Entry 9K42 (electron microscopy, 3.14 A resolution); this record covers chains D and I of the 10 polymer chains in the assembly.

Chain D:
Name: Histone H2B.1
Source organism: Arabidopsis thaliana
Reference sequence: Q9LQQ4 (H2B1_ARATH); residues 0-147 here correspond to UniProt positions 1-148 (UniProt number = residue number + 1)
Amino-acid sequence (148 residues; row label = number of the first residue in the row; numbering starts at 0):
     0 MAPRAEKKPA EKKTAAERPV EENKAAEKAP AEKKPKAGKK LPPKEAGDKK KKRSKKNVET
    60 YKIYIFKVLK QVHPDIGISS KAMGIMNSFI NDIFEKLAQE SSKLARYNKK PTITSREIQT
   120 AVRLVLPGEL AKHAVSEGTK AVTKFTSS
Disordered / not traced: 0-54
Curated features (UniProtKB/Swiss-Prot):
  - modified residue: Ala1 (N,N,N-trimethylalanine), Lys6 (N6-acetyllysine), Lys11 (N6-acetyllysine), Lys12 (N6,N6-dimethyllysine), Lys27 (N6-acetyllysine), Lys32 (N6-acetyllysine), Lys38 (N6-acetyllysine), Lys39 (N6-acetyllysine)
  - cross-link: Lys143 (Glycyl lysine isopeptide (Lys-Gly) (interchain with G-Cter in ubiquitin))

Chain I:
Molecule: Widom 601 DNA
Sequence (147 nucleotides; numbered -73 to 73; the number before each row is that of its first residue; numbers below 1 keep their minus sign (DC-73 is residue -73)):
   -73 CTGGAGAATC CCGGTGCCGA GGCCGCTCAA TTGGTCGTAG ACAGCTCTAG CACCGCTTAA
   -13 ACGCACGTAC GCGCTGTCCC CCGCGTTTTA ACCGCCAAGG GGATTACTCC CTAGTCTCCA
    47 GGCACGTGTC AGATATATAC ATCCTGT
Disordered / not traced: -73, 73

How chain D and chain I interact:
Contacting residue pairs (13; chain D residue first):
  Lys55(D) with DT30(I), salt bridge to the phosphate
  Asn56(D) with DC-46(I), sugar contact
  Glu58(D) with DA-45(I), phosphate contact
  Phe65(D) with DG-53(I), phosphate contact
  Gly76(D) with DG-53(I), phosphate contact
  Ile77(D) with DA-54(I), phosphate contact; DG-53(I), hydrogen bond to the phosphate
  Ser78(D) with DA-54(I), phosphate contact
  Ser79(D) with DA-54(I), hydrogen bond to the phosphate
  Lys109(D) with DG-34(I), phosphate contact
  Pro110(D) with DA-35(I), phosphate contact; DG-34(I), phosphate contact
  Thr111(D) with DG-34(I), phosphate contact
Other interface residues (no listed pair), chain D (12 interface residues in all): Lys80
Other interface residues (no listed pair), chain I (9 interface residues in all): DG-52, DA-33

Summary:
12 residues of chain D face 9 of chain I across their interface, with 2 hydrogen bonds and 1 salt bridge.
Among the polar pairs are Ile77(D)-DG-53(I), Ser79(D)-DA-54(I) and Lys55(D)-DT30(I).
Here chain D is Histone H2B.1 (Arabidopsis thaliana) and chain I is Widom 601 DNA. Entry 9K42 (Cryo-EM
structure of Arabidopsis thaliana H2A-nucleosome with 147bp Widom 601 DNA (C2 symmetry)) was determined by
electron microscopy (same publication as 9K40 and 9K41).
